Entry 8T1I (electron microscopy, 4.68 A resolution (low resolution: residue-level contacts below are approximate; hydrogen-bond / salt-bridge calls are withheld)); this record covers chains K and T of the 27 polymer chains in the assembly.

[Chain K]
Molecule: Mediator of RNA polymerase II transcription subunit 16
Source organism: Mus musculus
UniProtKB: Q6PGF3 (MED16_MOUSE); residue numbers follow UniProt; this construct covers 1-828
Amino-acid sequence (828 residues; each row starts with the number of its first residue):
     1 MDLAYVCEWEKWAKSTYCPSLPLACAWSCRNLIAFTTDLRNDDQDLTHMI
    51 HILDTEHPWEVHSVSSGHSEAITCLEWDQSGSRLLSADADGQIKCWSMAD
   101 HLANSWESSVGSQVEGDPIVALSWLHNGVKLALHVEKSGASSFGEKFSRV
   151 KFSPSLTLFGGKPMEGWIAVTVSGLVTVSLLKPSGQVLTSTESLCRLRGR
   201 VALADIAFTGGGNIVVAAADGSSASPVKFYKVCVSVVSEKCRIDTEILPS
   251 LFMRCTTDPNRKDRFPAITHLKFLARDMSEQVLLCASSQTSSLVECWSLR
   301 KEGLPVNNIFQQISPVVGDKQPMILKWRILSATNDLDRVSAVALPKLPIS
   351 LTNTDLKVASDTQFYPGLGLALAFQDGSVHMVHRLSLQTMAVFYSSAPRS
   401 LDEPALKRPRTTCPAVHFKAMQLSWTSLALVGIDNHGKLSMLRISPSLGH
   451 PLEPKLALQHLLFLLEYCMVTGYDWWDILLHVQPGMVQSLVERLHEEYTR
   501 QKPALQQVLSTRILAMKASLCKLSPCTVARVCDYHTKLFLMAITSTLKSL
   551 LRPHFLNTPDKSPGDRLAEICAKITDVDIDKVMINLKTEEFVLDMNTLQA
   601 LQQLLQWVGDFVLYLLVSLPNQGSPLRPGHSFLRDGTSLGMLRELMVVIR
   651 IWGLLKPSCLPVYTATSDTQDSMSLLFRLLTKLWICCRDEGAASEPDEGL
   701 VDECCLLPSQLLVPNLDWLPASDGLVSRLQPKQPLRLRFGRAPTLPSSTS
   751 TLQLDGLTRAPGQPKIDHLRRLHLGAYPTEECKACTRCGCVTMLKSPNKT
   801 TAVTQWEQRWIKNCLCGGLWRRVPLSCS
Unresolved in the structure: 1-2, 41-46, 160, 287-289, 313-320, 346-351, 396-418, 525-529, 669-670, 695-719, 763-771

[Chain T]
Molecule: Mediator of RNA polymerase II transcription subunit 25
Source organism: Mus musculus
UniProtKB: Q8VCB2 (MED25_MOUSE); numbering as in UniProt (aligned over 1-745)
Amino-acid sequence (745 residues; each row starts with the number of its first residue):
     1 MVPGSEGPARAGGLVADVVFVIEGTANLGPYFEELRKHYLLPAIEYFNGG
    51 PPAETDFGGDYGGTQYSLVVFNTVDCAPESYVQCHAPTSSAYEFVTWLDG
   101 IKFMGGGGESCSLIAEGLSTALQLFDDFKKMREQIGQTHRVCLLICNSPP
   151 YLLPAVESTTYSGCTTESLVQKIGERGIHFSIVSPRKLPALRLLFEKAAP
   201 PALLEPLQQPADVSQDPRHMVLVRGLVLPVGGSSTSGSLQTKQAVPLPPA
   251 PASAATLSAAPPQALPPVPPQYQVPGNLSAAQVAAQNAVEAAKSQKAGLG
   301 PRFSPINPLQQAAPGVGPPFSQAPAPPLAPVPPGAPKPPPASQPSLVSTV
   351 APGPVLAAPAQPGAPSLAGTVTPGGVNGPSAAQLGGPALGGQQSVSNKLL
   401 AWSGVLEWQEKPKPASVDANTKLTRSLPCQVYVNHGENLKTEQWPQKLIM
   451 QLIPQQLLTTLGPLFRNSRMVQFHFTNKDLESLKGLYRIMGNGFAGCVHF
   501 PHTAPCEVRVLMLLYSSKKKIFMGLIPYDQSGFVNGIRQVITNHKQVQQQ
   551 KLEQQRGMGAQQAPPVLGPILEEQARPPQNLLQLRAPQPQPQGAVGASAA
   601 TGQPQPQGATQAPTGAPQGPPGAAPGPPPSGPILRPQNPGANPQLRSLLL
   651 NPAPPQTGVPPPQASLHHLQPPGAPTLLPPHQSMGQPQLGPQLLHPPPAQ
   701 SWPTQLPQRAPLPGQMLLSGGPRGPVPQPGLQPSVMEDDILMDLI
Unresolved in the structure: 1-14, 53-55, 105-109, 135-136, 217-745
Curated features (UniProtKB/Swiss-Prot):
  - motif: Leu645 to Leu649 (LXXLL motif)
  - modified residue: Arg723 (Asymmetric dimethylarginine)

[How chain K and chain T interact]
Contacting residue pairs - 24 pairs, chain K then chain T:
  Ser142(K) - Glu157(T)
  Arg149(K) - Ser158(T)
  Arg149(K) - Thr159(T)
  Phe159(K) - Pro87(T)
  Phe159(K) - Asp127(T)
  Lys162(K) - Cys84(T)
  Ser184(K) - His85(T)
  Thr471(K) - Pro78(T)
  Gly472(K) - Pro78(T)
  Leu505(K) - Pro154(T)
  Leu505(K) - Glu157(T)
  Val508(K) - Asp75(T)
  Val508(K) - Pro154(T)
  Arg512(K) - Asp75(T)
  Ser549(K) - Ser110(T)
  Phe555(K) - Lys187(T)
  Leu556(K) - Arg186(T)
  Leu556(K) - Lys187(T)
  Asn557(K) - Arg186(T)
  Pro559(K) - Leu188(T)
  Asp560(K) - Leu188(T)
  Thr804(K) - Pro30(T)
  Gln808(K) - Met104(T)
  Arg809(K) - Met104(T)
Interface residues without a listed pair, chain K (24 interface residues in all): Arg30, Gln79, Tyr473, Pro563, Gln805
Interface residues without a listed pair, chain T (22 interface residues in all): Ala26, Cys76, Ala77, Glu79, Tyr81, Phe103

[In short]
The interface between chain K and chain T involves 24 residues on one side and 22 on the other.
Here chain K is Mediator of RNA polymerase II transcription subunit 16 and chain T is Mediator of RNA
polymerase II transcription subunit 25, both from Mus musculus. Entry 8T1I (Atomic model of the mammalian
Mediator complex with MED26 subunit) was determined by electron microscopy, deposited together with 8T1L and
8T9D.
